Entry 8YW4 (electron microscopy, 3.26 A resolution); this record covers chains A and N of the 6 polymer chains in the assembly.

# Chain A
Protein: Mini-Gs
From: Homo sapiens
Sequence (361 residues; numbered 1 to 361; the number before each row is that of its first residue):
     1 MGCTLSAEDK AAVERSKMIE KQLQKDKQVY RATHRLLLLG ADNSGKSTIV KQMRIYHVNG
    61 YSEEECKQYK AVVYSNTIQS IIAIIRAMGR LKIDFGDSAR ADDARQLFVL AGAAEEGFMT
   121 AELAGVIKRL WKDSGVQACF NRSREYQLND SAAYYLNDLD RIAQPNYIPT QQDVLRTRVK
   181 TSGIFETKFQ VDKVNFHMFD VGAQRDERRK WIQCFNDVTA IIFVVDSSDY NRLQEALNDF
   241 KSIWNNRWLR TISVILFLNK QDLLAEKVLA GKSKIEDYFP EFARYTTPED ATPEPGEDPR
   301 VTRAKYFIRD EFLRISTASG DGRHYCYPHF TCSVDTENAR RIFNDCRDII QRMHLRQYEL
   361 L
Disordered / not traced: 1-4, 59-180

# Chain N
Protein: Nanobody-35
From: synthetic construct
Notes: antibody fragment or engineered binder
Sequence (140 residues; numbered -1 to 138; the number before each row is that of its first residue; numbers below 1 keep their minus sign (Met-1 is residue -1)):
    -1 MAQVQLQESG GGLVQPGGSL RLSCAASGFT FSNYKMNWVR QAPGKGLEWV SDISQSGASI
    59 SYTGSVKGRF TISRDNAKNT LYLQMNSLKP EDTAVYYCAR CPAPFTRDCF DVTSTTYAYR
   119 GQGTQVTVSS HHHHHHEPEA
Disordered / not traced: -1 to 0, 130-138
Cystine bridges: Cys22-Cys96

# Chain A / chain N interface
Pairs across the interface (24):
  Arg205(A) with Thr114(N)
  Asp206(A) with Ser112(N); Thr113(N)
  Glu207(A) with Asp109(N); Ser112(N); Thr114(N)
  Arg208(A) with Asp109(N), hydrogen bond (backbone-side chain)
  Arg209(A) with Pro100(N); Phe108(N); Asp109(N), salt bridge; Tyr115(N)
  Gln234(A) with Thr61(N)
  Asn238(A) with Trp47(N)
  Ser242(A) with Asp106(N); Cys107(N), hydrogen bond (side chain-backbone); Phe108(N)
  Asn245(A) with Arg105(N); Asp106(N)
  Asn246(A) with Asp106(N), hydrogen bond; Phe108(N)
  Arg247(A) with Asp106(N)
  Tyr278(A) with Gly62(N); Ser63(N)
  Pro280(A) with Gly62(N)
Other interface residues (no listed pair), chain A (15 interface residues in all): Ile212, Ile243
Other interface residues (no listed pair), chain N (15 interface residues in all): Lys65

# Overview
The chain A/chain N interface involves 15 residues from each chain; the contacts include 3 hydrogen bonds and
1 salt bridge. Polar pairs include Arg209(A)-Asp109(N), Arg208(A)-Asp109(N) and Ser242(A)-Cys107(N).
Chain A is Mini-Gs (Homo sapiens) and chain N is Nanobody-35 (synthetic construct); the structure, Cryo-EM
structure of the retatrutide-bound human GIPR-Gs complex, was determined by electron microscopy, deposited
together with 8YW3 and 8YW5.
